PDB entry 9CEZ | electron microscopy, 3.41 A resolution | chains P and T of the 4 polymer chains in the assembly

== Chain P ==
Name: Maltose/maltodextrin-binding periplasmic protein, Spizellomyces punctatus Fanzor 1
Organism: Escherichia coli K-12
Reference sequence: chimeric construct of P0AEX9, A0A0L0H5U9: residues -375 to -10 from P0AEX9 (MALE_ECOLI) positions 27-392 (UniProt number = residue number + 402); residues 2-638 from A0A0L0H5U9 positions 2-638 (same numbers)
Chain sequence (1032 residues; row label = number of the first residue in the row; numbers below 1 keep their minus sign (Met-393 is residue -393)):
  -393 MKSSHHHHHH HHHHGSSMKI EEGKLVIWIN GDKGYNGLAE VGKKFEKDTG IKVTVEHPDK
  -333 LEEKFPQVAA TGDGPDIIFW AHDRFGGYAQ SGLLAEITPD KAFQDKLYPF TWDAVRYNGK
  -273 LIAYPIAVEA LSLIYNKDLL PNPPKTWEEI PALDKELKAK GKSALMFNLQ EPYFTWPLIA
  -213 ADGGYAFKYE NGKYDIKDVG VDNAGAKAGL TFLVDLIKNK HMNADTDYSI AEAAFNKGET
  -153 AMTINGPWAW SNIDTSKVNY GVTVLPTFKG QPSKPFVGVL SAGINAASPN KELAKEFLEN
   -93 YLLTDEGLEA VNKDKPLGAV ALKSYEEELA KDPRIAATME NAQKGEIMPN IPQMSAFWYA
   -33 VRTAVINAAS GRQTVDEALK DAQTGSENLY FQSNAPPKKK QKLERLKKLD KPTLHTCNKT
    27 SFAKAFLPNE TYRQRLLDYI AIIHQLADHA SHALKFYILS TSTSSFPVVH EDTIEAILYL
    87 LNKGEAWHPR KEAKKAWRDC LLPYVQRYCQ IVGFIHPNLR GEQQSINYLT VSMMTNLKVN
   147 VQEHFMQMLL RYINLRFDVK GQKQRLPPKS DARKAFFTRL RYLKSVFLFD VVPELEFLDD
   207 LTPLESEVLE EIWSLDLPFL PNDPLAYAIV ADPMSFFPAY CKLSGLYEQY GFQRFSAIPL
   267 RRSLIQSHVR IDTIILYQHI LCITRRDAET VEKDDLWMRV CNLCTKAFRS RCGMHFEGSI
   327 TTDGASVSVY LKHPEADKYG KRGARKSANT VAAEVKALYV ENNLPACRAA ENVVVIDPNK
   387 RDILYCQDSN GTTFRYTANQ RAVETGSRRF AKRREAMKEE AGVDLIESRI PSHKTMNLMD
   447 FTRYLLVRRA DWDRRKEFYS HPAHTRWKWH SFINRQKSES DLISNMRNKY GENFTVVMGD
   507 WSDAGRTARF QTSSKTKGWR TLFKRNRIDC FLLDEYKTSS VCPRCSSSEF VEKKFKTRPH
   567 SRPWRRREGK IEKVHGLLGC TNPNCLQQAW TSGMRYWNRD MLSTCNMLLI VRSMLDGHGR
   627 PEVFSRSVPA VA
Disordered / not traced: -393 to 17, 346-361, 510-519, 634-638
Sequence notes: expression tag (-393 to -376); linker (-9 to 1)
Metal / ion sites: Mg2+ site 1: Asp383, Asn385, Asp606; Mg2+ site 2: Asp383, Glu541; Zn2+: Cys548, Cys551, Cys586, Cys591
What the authors report for this chain:
  - mutagenesis - D606N: increased catalytic activity

== Chain T ==
Molecule: 54-nt DNA strand
Sequence (54 nucleotides; each row starts with the number of its first residue; numbers below 1 keep their minus sign (DT-29 is residue -29)):
   -29 TATTTGTAAT TTGATTTCAT AACCTATAGA TATGCCCGGG TACCGAGCTC GAAT
Disordered / not traced: -29 to -15, 13-24

== How chain P and chain T interact ==
Residue-residue contacts - 56 pairs, chain P then chain T:
  Pro18(P) with DA0(T), base contact
  His21(P) with DA0(T), stacking on the base
  Arg96(P) with DC6(T), phosphate contact
  Gln130(P) with DT1(T), base contact; DA2(T), hydrogen bond to the base
  Asn133(P) with DT1(T), base contact; DA2(T), base contact
  Tyr134(P) with DT1(T), base contact
  Val137(P) with DG-1(T), sugar contact
  Thr141(P) with DA-2(T), sugar contact; DG-1(T), sugar contact
  Val145(P) with DT-3(T), sugar contact; DA-2(T), sugar contact
  Gln148(P) with DT-3(T), phosphate contact; DA-2(T), phosphate contact
  Glu149(P) with DT-3(T), phosphate contact
  Lys166(P) with DT-14(T), salt bridge to the phosphate
  Gln259(P) with DC-12(T), phosphate contact
  Arg260(P) with DC-12(T), salt bridge to the phosphate
  Arg268(P) with DT-10(T), salt bridge to the phosphate
  Ser269(P) with DA-9(T), hydrogen bond to the phosphate
  Arg276(P) with DA0(T), hydrogen bond to the phosphate; DT1(T), salt bridge to the phosphate
  Thr279(P) with DA2(T), phosphate contact
  Ile280(P) with DA2(T), base contact; DT3(T), base contact
  Arg291(P) with DG4(T), hydrogen bond to the base; DC5(T), base contact
  Lys299(P) with DA2(T), salt bridge to the phosphate
  Ser325(P) with DT1(T), hydrogen bond to the phosphate
  Tyr336(P) with DA0(T), base contact
  Lys338(P) with DT1(T), salt bridge to the phosphate
  Tyr345(P) with DA0(T), hydrogen bond to the phosphate; DT1(T), base contact
  Arg407(P) with DC-6(T), salt bridge to the phosphate
  Arg420(P) with DA-9(T), sugar contact
  Lys424(P) with DT-10(T), hydrogen bond to the base
  Glu433(P) with DA-11(T), sugar contact; DT-10(T), sugar contact
  Ile436(P) with DA-11(T), sugar contact
  Pro437(P) with DA-11(T), sugar contact
  Ser438(P) with DC-12(T), hydrogen bond to the phosphate; DA-11(T), hydrogen bond to the phosphate
  His439(P) with DA-11(T), salt bridge to the phosphate; DT-10(T), phosphate contact
  Lys440(P) with DA-11(T), salt bridge to the phosphate
  Tyr465(P) with DT-10(T), sugar contact
  Lys474(P) with DA-8(T), salt bridge to the phosphate
  Ser520(P) with DC-6(T), sugar contact; DT-5(T), phosphate contact
  Lys521(P) with DC-6(T), sugar contact; DT-5(T), phosphate contact
  Thr522(P) with DT-5(T), hydrogen bond to the phosphate
  Lys523(P) with DT-5(T), hydrogen bond to the phosphate; DA-4(T), salt bridge to the phosphate
  Gly524(P) with DT-5(T), hydrogen bond to the phosphate
Interface residues without a listed pair, chain P (50 interface residues in all): Gly257, Phe258, Leu270, Ile271, Asp278, Glu323, Ser413, Ser434, Ser477
Interface residues without a listed pair, chain T (22 interface residues in all): DT-13, DC-7, DC7

== Summary ==
50 residues of chain P face 22 of chain T across their interface; the contacts include 12 hydrogen bonds, 11
salt bridges and 1 aromatic stacking contact. Polar pairs include Gln130(P)-DA2(T), Arg291(P)-DG4(T) and
Lys424(P)-DT-10(T). Asp383(P), Asn385(P) and Asp606(P) coordinate Mg2+ site 1. From the paper: D606N of chain
P increases catalytic activity.
Chain P is Maltose/maltodextrin-binding periplasmic protein, Spizellomyces punctatus Fanzor 1 (Escherichia
coli K-12) and chain T is a 54-nt DNA strand; the structure, Spizellomyces punctatus Fanzor (SpuFz) State 6,
was determined by electron microscopy (same publication as 9CER, 9CES, 9CET, 9CEU, 9CEV, 9CEW and 6 further
entries).
